Entry 6DQU (X-ray diffraction, 1.65 A resolution); this record covers chains A and B.

== Chain A ==
Molecule: Periplasmic oligopeptide-binding protein
Organism: Haemophilus influenzae (strain 86-028NP)
Reference sequence: Q4QLH0 (Q4QLH0_HAEI8); residue numbers follow UniProt; this construct covers 21-541
Sequence (530 residues; each row starts with the number of its first residue):
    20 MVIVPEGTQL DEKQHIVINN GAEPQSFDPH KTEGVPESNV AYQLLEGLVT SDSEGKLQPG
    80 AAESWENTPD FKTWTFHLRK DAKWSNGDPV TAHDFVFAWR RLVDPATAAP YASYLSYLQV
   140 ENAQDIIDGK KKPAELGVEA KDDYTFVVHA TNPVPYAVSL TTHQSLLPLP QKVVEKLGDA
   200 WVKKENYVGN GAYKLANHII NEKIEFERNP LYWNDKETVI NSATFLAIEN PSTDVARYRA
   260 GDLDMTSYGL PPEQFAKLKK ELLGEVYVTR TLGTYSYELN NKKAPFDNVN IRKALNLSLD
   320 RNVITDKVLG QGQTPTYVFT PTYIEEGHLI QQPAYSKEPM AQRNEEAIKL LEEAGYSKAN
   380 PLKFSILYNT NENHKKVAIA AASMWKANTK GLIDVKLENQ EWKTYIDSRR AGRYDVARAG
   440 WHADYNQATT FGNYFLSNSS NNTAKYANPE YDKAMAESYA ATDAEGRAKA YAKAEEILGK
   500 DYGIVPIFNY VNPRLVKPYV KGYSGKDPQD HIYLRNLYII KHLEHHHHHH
Unresolved in the structure: 20-26, 542-549
Differences from the reference sequence: initiating methionine (20); expression tag (542-549)
Reported in the primary citation:
  - conformationally variable residues (side-chain flip): Tyr-267, His-441
  - binding site for Gly-ile-ile-asn-thr-leu (chain B): Glu-52, Val-54, Tyr-130, Asn-388, Asn-392, Arg-437, Gly-439, His-441, Asp-443, Tyr-509

== Chain B ==
Molecule: Gly-ile-ile-asn-thr-leu
Sequence (6 residues; each row starts with the number of its first residue):
     1 GIINTL

== How chain A and chain B interact ==
Residue-residue contacts - 38 pairs, chain A then chain B:
  Asn-39(A) / Asn-4(B)
  Gly-40(A) / Asn-4(B)
  Glu-52(A) / Gly-1(B)
  Glu-52(A) / Ile-2(B)  hydrogen bond (backbone-backbone)
  Gly-53(A) / Ile-2(B)
  Val-54(A) / Ile-2(B)  hydrogen bond (backbone-backbone)
  Pro-55(A) / Asn-4(B)
  Tyr-130(A) / Gly-1(B)  hydrogen bond (side chain-backbone)
  Ser-266(A) / Thr-5(B)
  Tyr-267(A) / Thr-5(B)
  Gly-268(A) / Leu-6(B)
  Tyr-294(A) / Leu-6(B)  hydrophobic
  Asn-388(A) / Asn-4(B)  hydrogen bond (side chain-backbone)
  Asn-390(A) / Thr-5(B)
  Asn-392(A) / Leu-6(B)  hydrogen bond (side chain-backbone)
  His-393(A) / Asn-4(B)
  His-393(A) / Thr-5(B)  hydrogen bond (side chain-backbone)
  His-393(A) / Leu-6(B)
  Val-396(A) / Leu-6(B)  hydrophobic
  Trp-421(A) / Ile-2(B)  hydrophobic
  Trp-421(A) / Asn-4(B)
  Ile-425(A) / Ile-2(B)  hydrophobic
  Arg-428(A) / Ile-2(B)
  Arg-437(A) / Ile-3(B)  hydrogen bond (side chain-backbone)
  Arg-437(A) / Asn-4(B)
  Arg-437(A) / Thr-5(B)
  Gly-439(A) / Gly-1(B)
  Gly-439(A) / Ile-2(B)
  Gly-439(A) / Ile-3(B)  hydrogen bond (backbone-backbone)
  Trp-440(A) / Gly-1(B)
  Trp-440(A) / Ile-2(B)
  Trp-440(A) / Ile-3(B)
  His-441(A) / Gly-1(B)  hydrogen bond (backbone-backbone)
  His-441(A) / Ile-3(B)
  Asp-443(A) / Gly-1(B)  hydrogen bond (side chain-backbone)
  Phe-507(A) / Leu-6(B)  hydrophobic
  Tyr-509(A) / Ile-3(B)
  Tyr-509(A) / Thr-5(B)  hydrogen bond (side chain-backbone)
Other interface residues (no listed pair), chain A (32 interface residues in all): Ala-41, Leu-269, Gly-292, Leu-328, Gln-332, Tyr-424
From the paper, about this interface:
  - pairs named by the authors: Tyr-130(A)/Gly-1(B) (hydrogen bond), His-441(A)/Gly-1(B) (hydrogen bond), Asp-443(A)/Gly-1(B) (hydrogen bond)
  - interface residues, chain A: Glu-52(A), Val-54(A), Asn-388(A), Asn-392(A), Arg-437(A), Gly-439(A), Tyr-509(A)

== In short ==
The interface between chain A and chain B involves 32 residues on one side and 6 on the other; the contacts
include 11 hydrogen bonds. Among the polar pairs are Tyr-130(A)/Gly-1(B), Asn-388(A)/Asn-4(B) and
Asn-392(A)/Leu-6(B). The paper describes hydrogen bonds between Tyr-130(A) and Gly-1(B), His-441(A) and
Gly-1(B) and Asp-443(A) and Gly-1(B). From the paper: a binding site for Gly-ile-ile-asn-thr-leu (chain B) at
Glu-52(A), Val-54(A) and Tyr-130(A) among others; interface residues Glu-52(A), Val-54(A) and Asn-388(A) among
others.
Here chain A is Periplasmic oligopeptide-binding protein (Haemophilus influenzae (strain 86-028NP)) and chain
B is Gly-ile-ile-asn-thr-leu. Entry 6DQU (Crystal structure of Haemophilus influenzae OppA complex with
GIINTL) was determined by X-ray diffraction together with 6DQQ, 6DTG and 6DTH from the same study.
